PDB entry 6WOX | X-ray diffraction, 3.14 A resolution | chains C and D of the 9 polymer chains in the assembly

# Chain C
Protein: DNA-directed RNA polymerase subunit beta
From: Thermus thermophilus
Notes: EC 2.7.7.6
Reference sequence: Q8RQE9 (RPOB_THET8); numbering as in UniProt (aligned over 1-1119)
Sequence (1119 residues; row label = number of the first residue in the row):
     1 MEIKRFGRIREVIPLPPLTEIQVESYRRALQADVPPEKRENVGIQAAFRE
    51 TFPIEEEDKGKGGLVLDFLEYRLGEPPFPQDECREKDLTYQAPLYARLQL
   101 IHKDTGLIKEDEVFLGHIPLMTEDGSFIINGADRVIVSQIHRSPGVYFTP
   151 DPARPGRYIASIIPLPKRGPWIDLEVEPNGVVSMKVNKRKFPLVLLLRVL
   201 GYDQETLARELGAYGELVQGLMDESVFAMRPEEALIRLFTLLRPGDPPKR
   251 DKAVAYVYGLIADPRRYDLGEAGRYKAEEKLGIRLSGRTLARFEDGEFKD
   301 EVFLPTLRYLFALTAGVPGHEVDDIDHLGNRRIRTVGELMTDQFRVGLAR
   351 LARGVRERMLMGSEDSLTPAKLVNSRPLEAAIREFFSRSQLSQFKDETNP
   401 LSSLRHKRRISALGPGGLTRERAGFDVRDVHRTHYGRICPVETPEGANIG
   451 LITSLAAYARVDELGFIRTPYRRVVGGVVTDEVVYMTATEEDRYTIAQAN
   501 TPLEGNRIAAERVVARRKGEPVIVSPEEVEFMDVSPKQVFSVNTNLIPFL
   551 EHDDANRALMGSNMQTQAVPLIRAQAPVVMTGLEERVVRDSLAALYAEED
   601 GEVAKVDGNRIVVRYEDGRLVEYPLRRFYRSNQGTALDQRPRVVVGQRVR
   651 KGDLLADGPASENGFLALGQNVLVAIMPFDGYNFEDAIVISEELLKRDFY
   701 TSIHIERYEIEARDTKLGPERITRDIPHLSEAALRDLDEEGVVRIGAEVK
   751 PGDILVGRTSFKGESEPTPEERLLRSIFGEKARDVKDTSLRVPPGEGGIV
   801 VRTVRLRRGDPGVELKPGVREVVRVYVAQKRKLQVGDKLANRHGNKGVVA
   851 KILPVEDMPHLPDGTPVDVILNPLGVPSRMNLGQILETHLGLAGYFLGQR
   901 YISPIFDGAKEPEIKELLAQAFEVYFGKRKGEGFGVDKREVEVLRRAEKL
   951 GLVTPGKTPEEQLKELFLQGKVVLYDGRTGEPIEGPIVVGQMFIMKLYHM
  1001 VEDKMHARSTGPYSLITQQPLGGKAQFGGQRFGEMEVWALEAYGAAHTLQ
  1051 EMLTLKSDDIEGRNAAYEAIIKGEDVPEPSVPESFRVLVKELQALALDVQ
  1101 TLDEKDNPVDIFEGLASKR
Unresolved in the structure: 57-63, 1119

# Chain D
Protein: DNA-directed RNA polymerase subunit beta'
From: Thermus thermophilus
Notes: EC 2.7.7.6
Reference sequence: Q8RQE8 (RPOC_THET8); residue numbers follow UniProt; this construct covers 1-1505
Sequence (1505 residues; each row starts with the number of its first residue):
     1 MKKEVRKVRIALASPEKIRSWSYGEVEKPETINYRTLKPERDGLFDERIF
    51 GPIKDYECACGKYKRQRFEGKVCERCGVEVTKSIVKRYRMGHIELATPAA
   101 HIWFVKDVPSKIGTLLDLSATELEQVLYFSKYIVLDPKGAILNGVPVEKR
   151 QLLTDEEYRELRYGKQETYPLPPGVDALVKDGEEVVKGQELAPGVVSRLD
   201 GVALYRFPRRVRVEYVKKERAGLRLPLAAWVEKEAYKPGEILAELPEPYL
   251 FRAEEEGVVELKELEEGAFLVLRREDEPVATYFLPVGMTPLVVHGEIVEK
   301 GQPLAEAKGLLRMPRQVRAAQVEAEEEGETVYLTLFLEWTEPKDYRVQPH
   351 MNVVVPEGARVEAGDKIVAAIDPEEEVIAEAEGVVHLHEPASILVVKARV
   401 YPFEDDVEVSTGDRVAPGDVLADGGKVKSDVYGRVEVDLVRNVVRVVESY
   451 DIDARMGAEAIQQLLKELDLEALEKELLEEMKHPSRARRAKARKRLEVVR
   501 AFLDSGNRPEWMILEAVPVLPPDLRPMVQVDGGRFATSDLNDLYRRLINR
   551 NNRLKKLLAQGAPEIIIRNEKRMLQEAVDALLDNGRRGAPVTNPGSDRPL
   601 RSLTDILSGKQGRFRQNLLGKRVDYSGRSVIVVGPQLKLHQCGLPKRMAL
   651 ELFKPFLLKKMEEKGIAPNVKAARRMLERQRDIKDEVWDALEEVIHGKVV
   701 LLNRAPTLHRLGIQAFQPVLVEGQSIQLHPLVCEAFNADFDGDQMAVHVP
   751 LSSFAQAEARIQMLSAHNLLSPASGEPLAKPSRDIILGLYYITQVRKEKK
   801 GAGLEFATPEEALAAHERGEVALNAPIKVAGRETSVGRLKYVFANPDEAL
   851 LAVAHGIVDLQDVVTVRYMGKRLETSPGRILFARIVAEAVEDEKVAWELI
   901 QLDVPQEKNSLKDLVYQAFLRLGMEKTARLLDALKYYGFTFSTTSGITIG
   951 IDDAVIPEEKKQYLEEADRKLLQIEQAYEMGFLTDRERYDQILQLWTETT
  1001 EKVTQAVFKNFEENYPFNPLYVMAQSGARGNPQQIRQLCGLRGLMQKPSG
  1051 ETFEVPVRSSFREGLTVLEYFISSHGARKGGADTALRTADSGYLTRKLVD
  1101 VTHEIVVREADCGTTNYISVPLFQPDEVTRSLRLRKRADIEAGLYGRVLA
  1151 REVEVLGVRLEEGRYLSMDDVHLLIKAAEAGEIQEVPVRSPLTCQTRYGV
  1201 CQKCYGYDLSMARPVSIGEAVGIVAAQSIGEPGTQLTMRTFHTGGVAGAA
  1251 DITQGLPRVIELFEARRPKAKAVISEIDGVVRIEETEEKLSVFVESEGFS
  1301 KEYKLPKEARLLVKDGDYVEAGQPLTRGAIDPHQLLEAKGPEAVERYLVE
  1351 EIQKVYRAQGVKLHDKHIEIVVRQMMKYVEVTDPGDSRLLEGQVLEKWDV
  1401 EALNERLIAEGKTPVAWKPLLMGVTKSALSTKSWLSAASFQNTTHVLTEA
  1451 AIAGKKDELIGLKENVILGRLIPAGTGSDFVRFTQVVDQKTLKAIEEARK
  1501 EAVEA
Unresolved in the structure: 1-2, 1239-1253, 1503-1505
Differences from the reference sequence: conflict K86 (Arg in Q8RQE8)
Metal / ion sites: Zn2+ site 1: C58, C60, C73, C76; Na+: D739 (together with 2'-deoxycytidine-5'-triphosphate); Mg2+: D739, D741, D743 (shared with 1 residue of chain I); Zn2+ site 2: C1112, C1194, C1201, C1204
Ligand contacts: 2'-deoxycytidine-5'-triphosphate (DCP): R704, P706, N737, D739, D741, R783, R1029

# Chain C / chain D interface
Residue-residue contacts (371; chain C residue first):
  F425(C) with K1079(D); D1083(D); L1086(D), hydrophobic
  R428(C) with R1078(D), hydrogen bond (backbone-side chain); L1086(D)
  D429(C) with R1078(D); K1079(D), salt bridge
  V430(C) with S1074(D); H1075(D); R1078(D)
  H431(C) with F1071(D)
  R432(C) with F1071(D)
  Y435(C) with F1071(D), hydrophobic
  C439(C) with R1078(D)
  P440(C) with F1071(D), hydrophobic; S1074(D), hydrogen bond (backbone-side chain); R1078(D), hydrogen bond (backbone-side chain)
  T443(C) with R1078(D)
  G446(C) with A1085(D)
  I449(C) with R1078(D)
  Q498(C) with V1067(D); L1068(D)
  E520(C) with K1047(D), salt bridge
  F540(C) with Y1070(D), hydrophobic
  L550(C) with Y1070(D)
  E551(C) with G1064(D); L1065(D), hydrogen bond (backbone-backbone)
  H552(C) with F1061(D), hydrogen bond (side chain-backbone); R1062(D), hydrogen bond (side chain-backbone); E1063(D); G1064(D)
  D553(C) with F1061(D); Y1070(D), hydrogen bond (backbone-side chain)
  D554(C) with R1042(D), salt bridge; F1061(D)
  A555(C) with Y1070(D)
  N556(C) with A1077(D)
  A558(C) with Y1070(D)
  I676(C) with I947(D); T948(D), hydrogen bond (backbone-side chain)
  M677(C) with T943(D); I947(D)
  P678(C) with D784(D); S942(D); T943(D); I947(D)
  F679(C) with T943(D)
  D680(C) with P635(D); F939(D); T940(D); T943(D)
  G681(C) with V633(D); P635(D); F939(D)
  Y682(C) with V633(D), hydrophobic; P635(D); Q636(D)
  F684(C) with V633(D), hydrophobic; P730(D), hydrophobic; F740(D); S782(D); F939(D), hydrophobic
  E685(C) with D739(D); F740(D), hydrogen bond (backbone-backbone); R783(D), salt bridge; R1029(D), salt bridge
  D686(C) with D739(D)
  A687(C) with V633(D), hydrophobic; F740(D)
  R713(C) with Q529(D); D531(D), hydrogen bond (side chain-backbone); G532(D); G533(D)
  K716(C) with R35(D); L37(D)
  A733(C) with R679(D)
  E748(C) with R681(D), hydrogen bond (backbone-side chain)
  K750(C) with Q680(D); R681(D)
  P751(C) with R679(D); Q680(D), hydrogen bond (backbone-backbone)
  G752(C) with E678(D); R679(D)
  D753(C) with R679(D), salt bridge; R681(D), salt bridge
  E764(C) with E57(D)
  T768(C) with R65(D)
  P769(C) with R65(D)
  E770(C) with R65(D), salt bridge
  R791(C) with R675(D)
  Q834(C) with Q724(D)
  V835(C) with S725(D), hydrogen bond (backbone-side chain)
  G836(C) with V630(D); S725(D)
  K838(C) with D741(D)
  G847(C) with F740(D)
  V848(C) with V630(D), hydrophobic; I631(D); V632(D), hydrophobic; F740(D), hydrogen bond (backbone-backbone); G742(D)
  V849(C) with V632(D)
  A850(C) with V632(D), hydrophobic
  N872(C) with D784(D), hydrogen bond
  P873(C) with I947(D); I949(D), hydrophobic
  L874(C) with R783(D); D784(D); M1023(D), hydrophobic; R1029(D), hydrogen bond (backbone-side chain)
  P877(C) with M1023(D), hydrophobic; R1029(D); Q1034(D)
  S878(C) with R1029(D), hydrogen bond; G1030(D); Q1034(D), hydrogen bond (backbone-side chain)
  R879(C) with R1029(D)
  M880(C) with Q1034(D); Q1037(D), hydrogen bond; F1061(D), hydrophobic
  L882(C) with L1038(D), hydrophobic
  I885(C) with I949(D); G950(D); I951(D)
  L886(C) with I951(D), hydrophobic
  H889(C) with G950(D); I951(D), hydrogen bond (side chain-backbone)
  F906(C) with L1065(D); T1066(D); V1067(D), hydrophobic; Y1070(D), hydrophobic
  E911(C) with I951(D); R1062(D), salt bridge
  K915(C) with D952(D), salt bridge
  R945(C) with D859(D), salt bridge
  R946(C) with Y791(D); D859(D), salt bridge; Q861(D), hydrogen bond
  K949(C) with R796(D); E798(D), salt bridge
  L968(C) with D952(D)
  Q969(C) with D952(D)
  K971(C) with T948(D); D953(D), salt bridge
  I983(C) with T943(D); T944(D); G946(D)
  E984(C) with Y791(D); T944(D), hydrogen bond (backbone-backbone); S945(D)
  G985(C) with S945(D)
  P986(C) with T948(D)
  I987(C) with G946(D); T948(D)
  V988(C) with T948(D), hydrogen bond (backbone-side chain); I949(D); G950(D)
  V1001(C) with S629(D); V630(D), hydrophobic; Q724(D); S725(D)
  E1002(C) with Q724(D)
  K1004(C) with R628(D); S629(D); Q744(D)
  M1005(C) with R628(D); S629(D); R647(D); M648(D), hydrophobic; Q724(D)
  H1006(C) with G627(D); R628(D), hydrogen bond (backbone-backbone)
  A1007(C) with S626(D); G627(D); E651(D); L652(D), hydrophobic
  R1008(C) with D624(D), salt bridge; Y625(D), hydrogen bond (backbone-backbone); S626(D), hydrogen bond (backbone-backbone); E651(D)
  S1009(C) with D624(D); Y625(D), hydrogen bond (backbone-backbone); E651(D), hydrogen bond (backbone-side chain); K654(D)
  T1010(C) with D624(D)
  G1011(C) with D624(D)
  Y1013(C) with D624(D), hydrogen bond
  L1015(C) with R87(D), hydrogen bond (backbone-side chain)
  I1016(C) with R87(D), hydrogen bond (backbone-side chain); L524(D); P526(D)
  T1017(C) with R613(D); N617(D)
  Q1018(C) with R87(D)
  Q1019(C) with N617(D), hydrogen bond (side chain-backbone); K621(D)
  P1020(C) with R622(D); V623(D); D624(D)
  L1021(C) with R622(D)
  G1022(C) with R622(D)
  F1027(C) with E651(D)
  G1029(C) with R622(D), hydrogen bond (backbone-side chain); V623(D); S626(D)
  Q1030(C) with R622(D); V623(D), hydrogen bond (backbone-backbone); S626(D), hydrogen bond (backbone-side chain); G627(D); R628(D); H748(D)
  R1031(C) with R615(D), hydrogen bond (side chain-backbone); Q616(D), hydrogen bond (side chain-backbone); G620(D), hydrogen bond (side chain-backbone); K621(D); R622(D)
  F1032(C) with G620(D); K621(D), hydrogen bond (backbone-backbone); I713(D), hydrophobic; H748(D)
  E1034(C) with R615(D), salt bridge; L619(D); R1096(D), salt bridge
  M1035(C) with T707(D)
  E1036(C) with N703(D); T707(D), hydrogen bond; I713(D)
  V1037(C) with L619(D)
  W1038(C) with R1096(D); V1099(D); I1223(D); Q1227(D)
  A1039(C) with T707(D); I713(D), hydrophobic; Q1227(D)
  L1040(C) with M763(D), hydrophobic
  E1041(C) with A1220(D); I1223(D); L1462(D); V1466(D)
  A1042(C) with R710(D); Q1227(D)
  Y1043(C) with R710(D), hydrogen bond (side chain-backbone); L711(D); I713(D), hydrogen bond (side chain-backbone); Q714(D); Q762(D); M763(D), hydrophobic; N768(D)
  G1044(C) with E758(D); Q762(D); G1475(D); T1476(D), hydrogen bond (backbone-backbone)
  A1045(C) with E758(D); M763(D), hydrophobic
  A1046(C) with E758(D), hydrogen bond (backbone-side chain); L1471(D), hydrophobic; I1472(D), hydrophobic; A1474(D); T1476(D), hydrogen bond (backbone-side chain); G1477(D)
  H1047(C) with F754(D); E758(D), salt bridge; L1471(D); T1476(D), hydrogen bond
  T1048(C) with A755(D), hydrogen bond (side chain-backbone); E758(D), hydrogen bond (backbone-side chain)
  L1049(C) with I1472(D), hydrophobic
  Q1050(C) with G1469(D); R1470(D); L1471(D), hydrogen bond (side chain-backbone)
  E1051(C) with L751(D), hydrogen bond (side chain-backbone); S752(D), hydrogen bond (side chain-backbone); A755(D)
  M1052(C) with V623(D)
  L1053(C) with K621(D); V1466(D), hydrophobic
  T1054(C) with G1469(D)
  L1055(C) with D624(D)
  K1056(C) with V623(D); D624(D), hydrogen bond (backbone-backbone); Y625(D); H748(D); V749(D), hydrogen bond (side chain-backbone); L751(D)
  S1057(C) with K621(D); R622(D), hydrogen bond (side chain-backbone)
  D1058(C) with K621(D)
  Y1067(C) with P655(D), hydrophobic; L658(D); R674(D), hydrogen bond
  I1070(C) with Y625(D); P655(D), hydrophobic; F656(D); K659(D)
  I1071(C) with K659(D); V670(D)
  G1073(C) with K659(D)
  D1075(C) with S752(D); S753(D), hydrogen bond (side chain-backbone)
  V1076(C) with S752(D)
  P1082(C) with L1468(D)
  E1083(C) with R87(D), salt bridge; Y88(D), hydrogen bond
  S1084(C) with N617(D)
  F1085(C) with L618(D), hydrophobic; L1468(D), hydrophobic
  R1086(C) with Y88(D)
  V1087(C) with R87(D); L524(D), hydrophobic; R613(D)
  L1088(C) with F614(D), hydrophobic
  K1090(C) with Y88(D); L520(D); L524(D)
  E1091(C) with L520(D); L603(D); I606(D); R613(D), salt bridge
  L1092(C) with L607(D), hydrophobic; L1447(D), hydrophobic
  Q1093(C) with W21(D); M90(D); P518(D)
  A1094(C) with M90(D); L520(D), hydrophobic; L582(D); L603(D)
  L1095(C) with H101(D), hydrogen bond (backbone-side chain); W103(D), hydrophobic; L582(D); L603(D), hydrophobic
  A1096(C) with A13(D), hydrogen bond (backbone-backbone); L514(D), hydrophobic
  L1097(C) with A11(D); W21(D); W103(D), hydrophobic; A1451(D), hydrophobic
  D1098(C) with R9(D), salt bridge; I10(D); A11(D), hydrogen bond (backbone-backbone); K17(D), salt bridge; W21(D)
  V1099(C) with R9(D); I10(D), hydrophobic
  Q1100(C) with V8(D); R9(D), hydrogen bond (backbone-backbone)
  T1101(C) with V5(D); K7(D)
  L1102(C) with V5(D); R6(D), hydrogen bond (backbone-backbone); K7(D), hydrogen bond (backbone-backbone); R9(D)
  D1103(C) with K3(D); E4(D); K7(D)
  E1104(C) with R6(D); K7(D)
  D1106(C) with K7(D), salt bridge; K1456(D), salt bridge
  V1109(C) with V5(D), hydrophobic
  F1112(C) with Y88(D), hydrophobic
  L1115(C) with I84(D), hydrophobic; V85(D), hydrophobic; R89(D), hydrogen bond (backbone-side chain)
  A1116(C) with Y23(D); Y88(D)
  S1117(C) with Y23(D), hydrogen bond (backbone-side chain)
  K1118(C) with S20(D), hydrogen bond (side chain-backbone); S22(D), hydrogen bond (side chain-backbone); Y23(D)
Also at the interface, not in a pair above, chain C (183 interface residues in all): G424, V441, G450, N500, R516, P521, V539, N683, D736, V749, S765, G795, K846, V876, L950, R978, G1033, K1072
Also at the interface, not in a pair above, chain D (205 interface residues in all): L12, R19, K54, P521, D523, R525, V528, Y544, T604, P645, L701, A705, G723, C733, A746, P750, L787, G856, D862, N1014, Y1015, F1017, A1028, I1035, P1048, F1053, E1054, V1055, I1072, A1082, T1095, V1224, W1434, I1467

# In short
Chain C and chain D form an interface of 183 and 205 residues respectively; the contacts include 67 hydrogen
bonds and 24 salt bridges. Polar contacts include D429(C)-K1079(D), E520(C)-K1047(D) and D554(C)-R1042(D).
Ligands of chain D: 2'-deoxycytidine-5'-triphosphate.
Here chain C is DNA-directed RNA polymerase subunit beta and chain D is DNA-directed RNA polymerase subunit
beta', both from Thermus thermophilus. Entry 6WOX (Thermus thermophilus RNA polymerase initially transcribing
complex with 2'dCTP) was determined by X-ray diffraction together with 6WOY from the same study.
